PDB entry 9J0Y | electron microscopy, 3.14 A resolution | chains A and B of the 4 polymer chains in the assembly

# Chain A (and B)
Molecule: Potassium channel GORK
Source organism: Arabidopsis thaliana
Notes: chain B of this document is another copy of the same molecule, construct and numbering; everything in this record applies to it too
UniProtKB: Q94A76 (GORK_ARATH); numbering as in UniProt (aligned over 1-820)
Chain sequence (820 residues; row label = number of the first residue in the row):
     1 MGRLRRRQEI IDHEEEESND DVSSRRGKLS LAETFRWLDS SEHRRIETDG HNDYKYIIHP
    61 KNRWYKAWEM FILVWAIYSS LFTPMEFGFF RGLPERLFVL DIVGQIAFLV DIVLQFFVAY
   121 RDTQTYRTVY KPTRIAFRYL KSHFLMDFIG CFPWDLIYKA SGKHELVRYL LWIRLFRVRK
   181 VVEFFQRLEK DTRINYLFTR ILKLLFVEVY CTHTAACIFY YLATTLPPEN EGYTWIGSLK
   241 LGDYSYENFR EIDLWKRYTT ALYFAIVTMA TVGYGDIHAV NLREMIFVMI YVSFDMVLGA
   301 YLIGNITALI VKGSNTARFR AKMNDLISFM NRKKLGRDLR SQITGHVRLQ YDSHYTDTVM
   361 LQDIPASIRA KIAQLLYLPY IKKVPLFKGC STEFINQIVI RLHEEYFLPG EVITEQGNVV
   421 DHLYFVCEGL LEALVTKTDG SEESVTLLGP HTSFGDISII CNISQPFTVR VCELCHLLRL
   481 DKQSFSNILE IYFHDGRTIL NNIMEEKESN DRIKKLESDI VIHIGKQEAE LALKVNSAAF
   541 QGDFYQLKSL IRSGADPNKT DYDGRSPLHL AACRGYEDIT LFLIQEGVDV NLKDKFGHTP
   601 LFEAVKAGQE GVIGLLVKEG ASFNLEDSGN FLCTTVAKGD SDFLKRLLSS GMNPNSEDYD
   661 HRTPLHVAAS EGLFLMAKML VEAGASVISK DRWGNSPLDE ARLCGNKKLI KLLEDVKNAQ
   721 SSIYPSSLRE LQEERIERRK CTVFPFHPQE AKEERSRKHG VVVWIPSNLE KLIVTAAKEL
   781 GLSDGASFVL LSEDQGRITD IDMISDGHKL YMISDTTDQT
Not modelled in the structure: 1-51, 377-820
Construct notes: engineered mutation A317 (Glu in Q94A76), A321 (Asp in Q94A76)
Metal / ion sites: K+ site 1: T271 (shared with T271(B) of chain B; 1 residue of chain C; 1 residue of chain D); K+ site 2: T271, V272 (shared with T271(B), V272(B) of chain B; 2 residues of chain C; 2 residues of chain D); K+ site 3: V272, G273 (shared with V272(B), G273(B) of chain B; 2 residues of chain C; 2 residues of chain D); K+ site 4: G273, Y274 (shared with G273(B), Y274(B) of chain B; 2 residues of chain C; 2 residues of chain D)
UniProt features mapped onto this chain:
  - binding site (a nucleoside 3',5'-cyclic phosphate): L386 to E508

# Chain A / chain B interface
Contacting residue pairs - 77 pairs, chain A then chain B:
  E189(A) with T316(B); R320(B)
  K190(A) with T316(B); R348(B), hydrogen bond (backbone-side chain)
  D191(A) with R320(B), hydrogen bond (backbone-side chain)
  T192(A) with R320(B); M323(B)
  I194(A) with R320(B), hydrogen bond (backbone-side chain)
  N195(A) with R320(B)
  Y196(A) with T316(B), hydrogen bond (side chain-backbone); A317(B), hydrophobic; R320(B)
  T199(A) with R320(B)
  G232(A) with G242(B); D243(B), hydrogen bond (backbone-backbone)
  Y233(A) with L241(B); D243(B); Y244(B), hydrophobic; K256(B), hydrogen bond
  F264(A) with Y274(B)
  T268(A) with Y274(B), hydrogen bond
  T271(A) with A270(B); T271(B)
  V272(A) with V272(B)
  G273(A) with V272(B); G273(B); Y274(B)
  Y274(A) with Y274(B)
  G275(A) with Y274(B)
  H278(A) with L241(B); D276(B), salt bridge
  A279(A) with Y263(B)
  V280(A) with L241(B); G242(B)
  L282(A) with K256(B); T259(B)
  M285(A) with L241(B), hydrophobic; Y263(B), hydrophobic
  V288(A) with Y263(B), hydrophobic
  M289(A) with T259(B); L262(B), hydrophobic; Y263(B); I266(B), hydrophobic
  V292(A) with I266(B), hydrophobic; A270(B)
  M296(A) with L205(B), hydrophobic; E208(B); M269(B), hydrophobic
  V297(A) with L205(B), hydrophobic
  A300(A) with I303(B), hydrophobic; I306(B)
  Y301(A) with I306(B), hydrophobic; I310(B), hydrophobic
  I303(A) with I303(B), hydrophobic
  G304(A) with T307(B)
  N305(A) with I310(B)
  T307(A) with T307(B)
  A308(A) with I310(B), hydrophobic; V311(B), hydrophobic
  K312(A) with V311(B), hydrogen bond (side chain-backbone)
  N315(A) with D325(B)
  S353(A) with R332(B)
  Y355(A) with D325(B)
  T356(A) with D325(B); S328(B); F329(B); R332(B), hydrogen bond
  V359(A) with D325(B)
  M360(A) with D325(B); L326(B), hydrophobic
  D363(A) with Q350(B)
  I364(A) with I343(B), hydrophobic
  P365(A) with Q350(B)
  I368(A) with Q342(B); I343(B), hydrophobic
  I372(A) with F329(B), hydrophobic
  L376(A) with F329(B), hydrophobic
Also at the interface, not in a pair above, chain A (57 interface residues in all): Y126, L188, S238, I277, I286, S293, V311, S314, D352, K371
Also at the interface, not in a pair above, chain B (46 interface residues in all): Y246, W255, T260, L302, K322, N324, K333, L335, L339, D352

# Summary
57 residues of chain A face 46 of chain B across their interface; the contacts include 9 hydrogen bonds and 1
salt bridge. Polar pairs include H278(A)-D276(B), K190(A)-R348(B) and D191(A)-R320(B). UniProt lists
nucleoside 3',5'-cyclic phosphate-binding residues L386(A) and E508(A) on chain A.
Both chains are Potassium channel GORK (Arabidopsis thaliana). Entry 9J0Y (Cryo-EM Structure of the Guard Cell
Potassium Channel GORK mutant) was determined by electron microscopy (same publication as 9J0X, 9J0Z and
9J10).
